Entry 6XBD (electron microscopy, 3.05 A resolution); this record covers chains G and I of the 14 polymer chains in the assembly.

== Chain G ==
Name: Phospholipid ABC transporter permease protein MlaE
Source organism: Escherichia coli DEC6A
UniProt: H4UPP9 (H4UPP9_ECOLX); residues 1-260 here = UniProt positions 1-260
Chain sequence (260 residues; row label = number of the first residue in the row):
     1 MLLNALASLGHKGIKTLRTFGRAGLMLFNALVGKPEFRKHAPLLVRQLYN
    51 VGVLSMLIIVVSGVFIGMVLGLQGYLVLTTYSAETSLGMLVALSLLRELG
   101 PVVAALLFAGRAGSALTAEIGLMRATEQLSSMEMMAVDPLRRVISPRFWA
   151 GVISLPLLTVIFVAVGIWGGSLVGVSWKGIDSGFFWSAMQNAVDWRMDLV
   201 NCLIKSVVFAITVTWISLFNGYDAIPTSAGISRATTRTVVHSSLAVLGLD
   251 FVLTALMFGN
Not modelled in the structure: 1-3, 260
Reported in the primary citation:
  - binding site for di-palmitoyl-3-sn-phosphatidylethanolamine: Leu-70, Val-77, Leu-78, Tyr-81, Arg-97, Leu-99
  - mutagenesis - Y81A, Y81W, R97A, E98A, K205A, D250A: unchanged growth in response to SDS+EDTA

== Chain I ==
Name: Phospholipid transport system ATP-binding protein MlaF
Source organism: Escherichia coli DEC6A
Notes: EC 3.6.3.-
UniProt: H4UPQ0 (H4UPQ0_ECOLX); residues 1-269 here = UniProt positions 1-269
Chain sequence (269 residues; numbered 1 to 269; the number before each row is that of its first residue):
     1 MEQSVANLVDMRDVSFTRGNRCIFDNISLTVPRGKITAIMGPSGIGKTTL
    51 LRLIGGQIAPDHGEILFDGENIPAMSRSRLYTVRKRMSMLFQSGALFTDM
   101 NVFDNVAYPLREHTQLPAPLLHSTVMMKLEAVGLRGAAKLMPSELSGGMA
   151 RRAALARAIALEPDLIMFDEPFVGQDPITMGVLVKLISELNSALGVTCVV
   201 VSHDVPEVLSIADHAWILADKKIVAHGSAQALQANPDPRVRQFLDGIADG
   251 PVPFRYPAGDYHADLLPGS
Not modelled in the structure: 1-4, 268-269

== How chain G and chain I interact ==
Contacting residue pairs - 29 pairs, chain G then chain I:
  Thr-126(G) with Ser-93(I), hydrogen bond (backbone-side chain); Ala-95(I)
  Glu-127(G) with Arg-52(I), salt bridge; Phe-91(I); Ala-95(I)
  Gln-128(G) with Leu-96(I), hydrogen bond (side chain-backbone); Phe-97(I); Thr-98(I)
  Ser-130(G) with Gln-57(I), hydrogen bond (backbone-side chain); Phe-91(I)
  Ser-131(G) with Phe-91(I); Ala-95(I); Arg-157(I), hydrogen bond
  Met-132(G) with Phe-97(I), hydrophobic
  Glu-133(G) with Arg-84(I), hydrogen bond (backbone-side chain)
  Met-134(G) with Gly-55(I); Gln-57(I); Arg-84(I); Met-89(I)
  Met-135(G) with Tyr-108(I), hydrophobic; Pro-109(I), hydrophobic; His-113(I), hydrogen bond (backbone-side chain); Arg-157(I)
  Ala-136(G) with Tyr-81(I); His-113(I)
  Val-137(G) with Glu-112(I)
  Asp-138(G) with Tyr-81(I)
  Arg-142(G) with Tyr-108(I), hydrogen bond; Glu-112(I), salt bridge
Interface residues without a listed pair, chain G (14 interface residues in all): Arg-46
Interface residues without a listed pair, chain I (20 interface residues in all): Met-87, Ser-88, Asp-99

== Summary ==
14 residues of chain G face 20 of chain I across their interface, with 7 hydrogen bonds and 2 salt bridges.
Polar contacts include Glu-127(G)/Arg-52(I), Arg-142(G)/Glu-112(I) and Thr-126(G)/Ser-93(I). The paper reports
a binding site for di-palmitoyl-3-sn-phosphatidylethanolamine at Leu-70(G), Val-77(G) and Leu-78(G) among
others; Y81A, Y81W and R97A of chain G, among others, leave growth in response to SDS+EDTA unchanged; 6
substitutions were tested in all.
Chain G is Phospholipid ABC transporter permease protein MlaE and chain I is Phospholipid transport system
ATP-binding protein MlaF, both from Escherichia coli DEC6A; the structure, Cryo-EM structure of MlaFEDB in
nanodiscs with phospholipid substrates, was determined by electron microscopy.
